4LHY - chains E and F of the 3 polymer chains in the assembly; structure by X-ray diffraction, 3.10 A resolution.

== Chain E (and F) ==
Name: Rab-3A-interacting protein
From: Homo sapiens
Notes: chain F of this document is another copy of the same molecule, construct and numbering; everything in this record applies to it too
UniProt: Q96QF0 (RAB3I_HUMAN); residues 157-232 here correspond to UniProt positions 173-248 (UniProt number = residue number + 16)
Chain sequence (78 residues; row label = number of the first residue in the row):
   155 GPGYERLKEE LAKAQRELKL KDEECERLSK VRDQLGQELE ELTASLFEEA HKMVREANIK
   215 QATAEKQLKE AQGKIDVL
Not modelled in the structure: 155-156
Differences from the reference sequence: expression tag (155-156)

== Interface between chain E and chain F ==
Pairs across the interface (22; chain E residue first):
  Lys175(E) with Lys175(F); Asp176(F)
  Leu182(E) with Leu182(F), hydrophobic; Ser183(F)
  Ser183(E) with Leu182(F)
  Leu189(E) with Arg186(F); Leu189(F), hydrophobic
  Leu193(E) with Leu189(F)
  Leu196(E) with Leu193(F), hydrophobic
  Thr197(E) with Leu196(F)
  Leu200(E) with Thr197(F)
  Phe201(E) with Leu200(F), hydrophobic
  Ala204(E) with Leu200(F), hydrophobic
  Met207(E) with Ala204(F), hydrophobic
  Val208(E) with Ala204(F); Met207(F), hydrophobic
  Ala211(E) with Val208(F), hydrophobic; Ala211(F)
  Asn212(E) with Ala211(F)
  Lys214(E) with Gln215(F)
  Gln215(E) with Ala211(F); Lys214(F)
Interface residues without a listed pair, chain E (21 interface residues in all): Cys179, Arg186, Gly190, Ala218, Glu219
Interface residues without a listed pair, chain F (23 interface residues in all): Leu172, Glu178, Cys179, Val185, Glu210, Asn212, Ala218

== Overview ==
21 residues of chain E and 23 residues of chain F are in contact.
Both chains are Rab-3A-interacting protein (Homo sapiens). Entry 4LHY (Crystal structure of GDP-bound
Rab8:Rabin8) was determined by X-ray diffraction, deposited together with 4LHV, 4LHW, 4LHX, 4LHZ and 4LI0.
